4BCF - chains A and B; structure by X-ray diffraction, 3.01 A resolution.

[Chain A]
Molecule: Cyclin-dependent kinase 9
Organism: Homo sapiens
Notes: EC 2.7.11.22, 2.7.11.23
UniProtKB: P50750 (CDK9_HUMAN); aligned to UniProt positions 2-330 over residues 2-330
Amino-acid sequence (331 residues; each row starts with the number of its first residue; numbering starts at 0):
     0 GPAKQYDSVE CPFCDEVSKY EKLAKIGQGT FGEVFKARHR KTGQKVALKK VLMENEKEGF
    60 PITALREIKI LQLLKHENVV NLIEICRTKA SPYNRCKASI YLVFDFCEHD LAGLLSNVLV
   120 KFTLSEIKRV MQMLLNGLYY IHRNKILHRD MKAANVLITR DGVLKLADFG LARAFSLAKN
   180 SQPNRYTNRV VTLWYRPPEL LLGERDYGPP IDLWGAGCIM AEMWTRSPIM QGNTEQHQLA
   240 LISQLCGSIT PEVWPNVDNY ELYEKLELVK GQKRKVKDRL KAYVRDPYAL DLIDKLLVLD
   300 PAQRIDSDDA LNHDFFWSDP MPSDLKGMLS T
Disordered / not traced: 0-5, 89-96, 177-181, 327-330
Sequence notes: expression tag (0-1); conflict Ala97 (Gly77 in P50750)
Modified positions: Thr186 (phosphothreonine; TPO)
Small-molecule neighbours: T6Q (2-[[3-(4-ethanoyl-1,4-diazepan-1-yl)phenyl]amino]-4-[4-methyl-2-(methylamino)-1,3-thiazol-5-yl]pyrimidine-5-carbonitrile): Ile25, Phe30, Val33, Ala46, Lys48, Val79, Phe103, Asp104, Phe105, Cys106, Glu107, His108, Asp109, Ala153, Asn154, Leu156, Asp167
Swiss-Prot annotation at these positions:
  - region: Ala166 to Thr191 (T-loop)
  - active site: Asp149 (Proton acceptor)
  - binding site (ATP): Ile25 to Val33, Lys48, Asp104 to Cys106, Asp167
  - modified residue: Lys44 (N6-acetyllysine), Lys48 (N6-acetyllysine), Ser175 (Phosphoserine), Thr186 (Phosphothreonine)
What the authors report for this chain:
  - binding site for T6Q: Ile25, Ala46, Phe103, Leu156, Asp167
  - conformationally variable residues (loop rearrangement, order/disorder transition): Phe30, Lys48, Leu51

[Chain B]
Molecule: Cyclin-T1
Organism: Homo sapiens
UniProtKB: O60563 (CCNT1_HUMAN); residues 2-259 here = UniProt positions 2-259
Amino-acid sequence (260 residues; row label = number of the first residue in the row; numbering starts at 0):
     0 GPEGERKNNN KRWYFTREQL ENSPSRRFGV DPDKELSYRQ QAANLLQDMG QRLNVSQLTI
    60 NTAIVYMHRF YMIQSFTRFP GNSVAPAALF LAAKVEGQPK KLEHVIKVAH TCLHPQESLP
   120 DTRSEAYLQQ VQDLVILESI ILQTLGFELT IDHPHTHVVK CTQLVRASKD LAQTSYFMAT
   180 NSLHLTTFSL QYTPPVVACV CIHLACKWSN WEIPVSTDGK HWWEYVDATV TLELLDELTH
   240 ELLQILEKTP NRLKRIWNWR
Disordered / not traced: 0-7
Sequence notes: expression tag (0-1); engineered mutation Arg77 (Gln in O60563), Gly96 (Glu in O60563), Leu241 (Phe in O60563)
Swiss-Prot annotation at these positions:
  - motif: Lys253 to Arg259 (Nuclear localization signal, and interaction with Tat-TAR RNA)
  - modified residue: Ser117 (Phosphoserine)

[Interface between chain A and chain B]
Contacting residue pairs (36; chain A residue first):
  Asp6(A) with Arg77(B)
  Val8(A) with Arg77(B); Phe78(B), hydrophobic
  Glu9(A) with Arg26(B), salt bridge; Gln73(B), hydrogen bond (backbone-side chain)
  Cys10(A) with Gln142(B)
  Pro11(A) with Ile72(B)
  Phe12(A) with Arg11(B); Trp12(B), hydrophobic; Thr143(B); Gly145(B)
  Cys13(A) with Gln142(B)
  Lys56(A) with Leu101(B)
  Glu57(A) with Phe89(B); Lys93(B), hydrogen bond (backbone-side chain); Lys99(B); Lys100(B); Leu101(B), hydrogen bond (side chain-backbone)
  Gly58(A) with Lys93(B); Val134(B); Glu137(B)
  Phe59(A) with Lys93(B), hydrogen bond (backbone-side chain); Glu137(B), hydrogen bond (backbone-side chain); Leu141(B), hydrophobic; Phe146(B), hydrophobic
  Ile61(A) with Lys93(B); Pro98(B), hydrophobic
  Leu64(A) with Leu90(B), hydrophobic; Lys93(B); Val94(B), hydrophobic; Leu148(B), hydrophobic
  Ile67(A) with Phe146(B)
  Gln71(A) with Phe146(B), hydrogen bond (side chain-backbone)
  Ile84(A) with Phe146(B), hydrophobic
  Arg86(A) with Gln142(B)
  Ile99(A) with Phe146(B), hydrophobic
Other interface residues (no listed pair), chain A (19 interface residues in all): Lys68
Other interface residues (no listed pair), chain B (26 interface residues in all): Ile139, Glu147, Thr149

[Overview]
The interface between chain A and chain B involves 19 residues on one side and 26 on the other, with 6
hydrogen bonds and 1 salt bridge. Among the polar pairs are Glu9(A)-Arg26(B), Glu9(A)-Gln73(B) and
Glu57(A)-Lys93(B). From the paper: a binding site for T6Q at Ile25(A), Ala46(A) and Phe103(A) among others;
conformational variability at Phe30(A), Lys48(A) and Leu51(A).
Here chain A is Cyclin-dependent kinase 9 and chain B is Cyclin-T1, both from Homo sapiens. Entry 4BCF
(Structure of CDK9 in complex with cyclin T and a 2-amino-4-heteroaryl- pyrimidine inhibitor) was determined
by X-ray diffraction, deposited together with 4BCH, 4BCI, 4BCJ, 4BCK, 4BCM, 4BCN, 4BCO and 4BCQ.
